Entry 3MG8 (X-ray diffraction, 2.59 A resolution); this record covers chains D and E of the 28 polymer chains in the assembly.

[Chain D]
Protein: Proteasome component PUP2
From: Saccharomyces cerevisiae
Notes: EC 3.4.25.1
UniProt: P32379 (PSA5_YEAST); the construct lacks a stretch of the UniProt sequence and is renumbered around it, so the offset changes along the chain: 1-123 = UniProt 1-123; 125-144 = UniProt 131-150; 145-180 = UniProt 152-187; 184-202 = UniProt 191-209; 3 more segments
Sequence (250 residues; each row starts with the number of its first residue; note: 7 numbers in that range are skipped by the numbering (no residue carries them; nothing is unmodelled there); a row labelled like 123A-123G holds insertion residues (123A, then the next letters in order)):
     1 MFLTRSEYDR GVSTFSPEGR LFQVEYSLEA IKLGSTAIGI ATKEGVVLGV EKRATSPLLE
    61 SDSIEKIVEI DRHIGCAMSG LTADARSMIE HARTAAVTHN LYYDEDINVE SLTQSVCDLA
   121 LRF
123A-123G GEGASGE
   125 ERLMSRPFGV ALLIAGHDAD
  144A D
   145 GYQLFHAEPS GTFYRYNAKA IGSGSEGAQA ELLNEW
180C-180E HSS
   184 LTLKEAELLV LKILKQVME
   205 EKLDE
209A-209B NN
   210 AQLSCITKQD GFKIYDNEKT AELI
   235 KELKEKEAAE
Not modelled in the structure: 1-8
Ion coordination: Mg2+: Glu-105 (shared with 2 residues of chain L)

[Chain E]
Protein: Proteasome component PRE5
From: Saccharomyces cerevisiae
Notes: EC 3.4.25.1
UniProt: P40302 (PSA1_YEAST); the construct has insertions or renumbered stretches relative to UniProt, so the offset changes along the chain: 3-60 = UniProt 1-58; 63-180 = UniProt 59-176; 183-204 = UniProt 183-204; 210-233 = UniProt 211-234
Sequence (234 residues; numbered 3 to 233 plus 10 insertion-coded residues; 7 numbers in that range are skipped by the numbering (no residue carries them; nothing is unmodelled there); the number before each row is that of its first residue; a row labelled like 180A-180F holds insertion residues (180A, then the next letters in order)):
     3 MFRNNYDGDT VTFSPTGRLF QVEYALEAIK QGSVTVGLRS NTHAVLVALK RNADELSS
    63 YQKKIIKCDE HMGLSLAGLA PDARVLSNYL RQQCNYSSLV FNRKLAVERA GHLLCDKAQK
   123 NTQSYGGRPY GVGLLIIGYD KSGAHLLEFQ PSGNVTELYG TAIGARSQGA KTYLERTL
180A-180F DTFIKI
   183 DGNPDELIKA GVEAISQSLR DE
   206 SL
207B-207E TVDN
   210 LSIAIVGKDT PFTIYDGEAV AKYI
Not modelled in the structure: 3

[How chain D and chain E interact]
Residue-residue contacts (48; chain D residue first):
  Arg-10(D) with Asp-9(E), salt bridge; Gly-10(E)
  Ser-13(D) with Gly-128(E); Arg-130(E)
  Thr-14(D) with Gly-10(E); Gln-23(E)
  Phe-15(D) with Gln-23(E), hydrogen bond (backbone-side chain); Tyr-26(E); Ala-27(E), hydrophobic; Arg-130(E); Pro-131(E); Gly-133(E)
  Ser-16(D) with Tyr-26(E)
  Pro-17(D) with Tyr-26(E), hydrophobic; Glu-29(E)
  Glu-18(D) with Glu-29(E); Gln-33(E)
  Gly-19(D) with Tyr-26(E); Ala-30(E)
  Arg-20(D) with Gln-33(E), hydrogen bond
  Leu-21(D) with Leu-81(E), hydrophobic; Arg-130(E)
  Gln-114(D) with Arg-86(E), hydrogen bond
  Asp-118(D) with Arg-86(E), salt bridge
  Leu-121(D) with Pro-83(E), hydrophobic
  Glu-123B(D) with Gly-128(E)
  Ser-123E(D) with Asn-123(E), hydrogen bond (backbone-side chain); Ser-126(E), hydrogen bond
  Gly-123F(D) with Lys-119(E), hydrogen bond (backbone-side chain)
  Ser-154(D) with Pro-83(E)
  Thr-156(D) with Gln-64(E); Pro-83(E)
  Phe-157(D) with Gln-64(E)
  Tyr-158(D) with Arg-53(E); Ala-55(E); Ser-59(E); Ser-60(E)
  Arg-159(D) with Ser-59(E); Ser-60(E), hydrogen bond (backbone-backbone)
  Tyr-160(D) with Ala-55(E); Asp-56(E); Leu-58(E); Ser-59(E)
  Asn-161(D) with Leu-58(E), hydrogen bond (backbone-backbone)
  Ala-162(D) with Leu-58(E)
  Gln-173(D) with Asp-56(E), hydrogen bond
  Leu-176(D) with Leu-58(E)
  Leu-177(D) with Asp-56(E)
Also at the interface, not in a pair above, chain D (30 interface residues in all): Ala-123D, Gly-155, Trp-180
Also at the interface, not in a pair above, chain E (30 interface residues in all): Asn-54, Glu-57, Lys-122, Gly-129, Tyr-132

[In short]
Chain D and chain E each contribute 30 residues to their interface; the contacts include 9 hydrogen bonds and
2 salt bridges. Polar contacts include Arg-10(D)/Asp-9(E), Asp-118(D)/Arg-86(E) and Phe-15(D)/Gln-23(E).
Chain D is Proteasome component PUP2 and chain E is Proteasome component PRE5, both from Saccharomyces
cerevisiae; the structure, Structure of yeast 20S open-gate proteasome with Compound 16, was determined by
X-ray diffraction (same publication as 3MG0, 3MG6, 3MG7 and 3MG4).
